2BSK - chains E and F of the 6 polymer chains in the assembly; structure by X-ray diffraction, 3.30 A resolution.

# Chain E
Protein: Mitochondrial import inner membrane translocase subunit TIM9 A
Source organism: Homo sapiens
Reference sequence: Q9Y5J7 (TIM9A_HUMAN); numbering as in UniProt (aligned over 1-89)
Amino-acid sequence (89 residues; row label = number of the first residue in the row):
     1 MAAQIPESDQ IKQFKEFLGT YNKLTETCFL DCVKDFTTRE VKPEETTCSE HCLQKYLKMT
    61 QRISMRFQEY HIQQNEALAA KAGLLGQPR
Unresolved in the structure: 1-12, 76-89
Disulfide bonds: Cys28-Cys52, Cys32-Cys48
UniProt features mapped onto this chain:
  - motif: Cys28 to Cys52 (Twin CX3C motif)
  - modified residue: Ala2 (N-acetylalanine)

# Chain F
Protein: Mitochondrial import inner membrane translocase subunit TIM10
Source organism: Homo sapiens
Reference sequence: P62072 (TIM10_HUMAN); numbering as in UniProt (aligned over 1-90)
Amino-acid sequence (90 residues; each row starts with the number of its first residue):
     1 MDPLRAQQLA AELEVEMMAD MYNRMTSACH RKCVPPHYKE AELSKGESVC LDRCVSKYLD
    61 IHERMGKKLT ELSMQDEELM KRVQQSSGPA
Unresolved in the structure: 1-9, 74-90
Modified residues: Mse1, Mse74, Mse80 (selenomethionine); Mse17, Mse18, Mse21, Mse25, Mse65 (selenomethionine; parent Met)
Disulfide bonds: Cys29-Cys54, Cys33-Cys50

# Interface between chain E and chain F
Residue-residue contacts (32):
  Asp31(E) with Pro36(F); Tyr38(F), hydrogen bond
  His51(E) with Tyr38(F); Lys39(F); Glu40(F); Ala41(F)
  Cys52(E) with Tyr38(F), hydrophobic
  Gln54(E) with Ala41(F)
  Lys55(E) with Val34(F); Tyr38(F); Glu40(F); Ala41(F), hydrogen bond (backbone-backbone); Glu42(F); Leu43(F); Glu47(F), salt bridge
  Lys58(E) with Leu43(F)
  Met59(E) with Thr26(F); His30(F), hydrogen bond; Val34(F), hydrophobic; Leu51(F), hydrophobic
  Thr60(E) with Tyr22(F)
  Arg62(E) with Ser48(F), hydrogen bond; Asp52(F), salt bridge
  Ile63(E) with Tyr22(F); Mse25(F), hydrophobic; Thr26(F); Leu51(F), hydrophobic; Val55(F), hydrophobic
  Ser64(E) with Tyr22(F)
  Arg66(E) with Asp52(F), salt bridge
  Phe67(E) with Leu59(F), hydrophobic
  Tyr70(E) with Glu63(F), hydrogen bond
Other interface residues (no listed pair), chain E (19 interface residues in all): Lys23, Thr27, Cys32, Cys48, Tyr56
Other interface residues (no listed pair), chain F (22 interface residues in all): Mse21, Ser27, Cys29

# Overview
Chain E and chain F form an interface of 19 and 22 residues respectively, with 5 hydrogen bonds and 3 salt
bridges. Polar contacts include Lys55(E)-Glu47(F), Arg62(E)-Asp52(F) and Arg66(E)-Asp52(F).
Here chain E is Mitochondrial import inner membrane translocase subunit TIM9 A and chain F is Mitochondrial
import inner membrane translocase subunit TIM10, both from Homo sapiens. Entry 2BSK (Crystal structure of the
TIM9 Tim10 hexameric complex) was determined by X-ray diffraction.
